PDB entry 8JJ0 | electron microscopy, 4.50 A resolution (low resolution: residue-level contacts below are approximate; hydrogen-bond / salt-bridge calls are withheld) | chains E and F of the 6 polymer chains in the assembly

== Chain E ==
Molecule: Fab5F6 Heavy Chain
Organism: Homo sapiens
Sequence (256 residues; each row starts with the number of its first residue; numbers below 1 keep their minus sign (Met-18 is residue -18)):
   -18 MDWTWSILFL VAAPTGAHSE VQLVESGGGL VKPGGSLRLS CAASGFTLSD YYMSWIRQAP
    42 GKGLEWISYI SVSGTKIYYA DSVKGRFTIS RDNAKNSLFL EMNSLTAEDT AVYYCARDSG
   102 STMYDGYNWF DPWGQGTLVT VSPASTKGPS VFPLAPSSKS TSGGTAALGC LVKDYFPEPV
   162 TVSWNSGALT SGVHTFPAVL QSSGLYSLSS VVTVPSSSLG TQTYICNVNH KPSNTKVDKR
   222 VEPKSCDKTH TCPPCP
Not modelled in the structure: -18 to 0, 137-146, 225-237
Disulfides: Cys22-Cys96, Cys151-Cys207
Ligand contacts: N-acetylglucosamine (NAG; 2-acetamido-2-deoxy-beta-D-glucopyranose): Tyr33, Lys57, Tyr105, Asp106

== Chain F ==
Molecule: Fab5F6 Light Chain
Organism: Homo sapiens
Sequence (236 residues; each row starts with the number of its first residue; numbers below 1 keep their minus sign (Met-21 is residue -21)):
   -21 MDMRVPAQLL GLLLLWLRGA RCDIQMTQSP STLSASVGDR VTITCRASQS ISRWLAWYQQ
    39 KPGKAPKLLI SLASDLQTGV PSRFSGSGSG TEFTLTISSL QPDDFATYYC QQFDSYPLTF
    99 GPGTTVDIRR TVAAPSVFIF PPSDEQLKSG TASVVCLLNN FYPREAKVQW KVDNALQSGN
   159 SQESVTEQDS KDSTYSLSST LTLSKADYEK HKVYACEVTH QGLSSPVTKS FNRGEC
Not modelled in the structure: -21 to 0, 212-214
Disulfides: Cys23-Cys88, Cys134-Cys194

== Chain E / chain F interface ==
Residue-residue contacts - 67 pairs, chain E then chain F:
  Ile37(E) - Phe98(F)
  Gln39(E) - Gln38(F)
  Gln39(E) - Tyr87(F)
  Leu45(E) - Gln38(F)
  Leu45(E) - Tyr87(F)
  Leu45(E) - Phe98(F)
  Trp47(E) - Pro95(F)
  Trp47(E) - Leu96(F)
  Tyr50(E) - Tyr94(F)
  Tyr59(E) - Tyr94(F)
  Tyr95(E) - Ala43(F)
  Gly107(E) - Phe91(F)
  Tyr108(E) - Trp32(F)
  Tyr108(E) - Leu50(F)
  Tyr108(E) - Phe91(F)
  Asn109(E) - Phe91(F)
  Asn109(E) - Tyr94(F)
  Asn109(E) - Leu96(F)
  Trp110(E) - Tyr36(F)
  Trp110(E) - Leu46(F)
  Trp110(E) - Ser49(F)
  Trp110(E) - Leu50(F)
  Trp110(E) - Phe91(F)
  Phe111(E) - Tyr36(F)
  Phe111(E) - Leu46(F)
  Phe111(E) - Leu96(F)
  Asp112(E) - Leu46(F)
  Trp114(E) - Tyr36(F)
  Trp114(E) - Ala43(F)
  Trp114(E) - Pro44(F)
  Gly115(E) - Ala43(F)
  Phe133(E) - Gln124(F)
  Phe133(E) - Ser127(F)
  Phe133(E) - Thr129(F)
  Pro134(E) - Ser121(F)
  Pro134(E) - Glu123(F)
  Pro134(E) - Gln124(F)
  Leu135(E) - Phe118(F)
  Leu135(E) - Pro119(F)
  Leu135(E) - Gln124(F)
  Leu135(E) - Ser131(F)
  Leu135(E) - Val133(F)
  Ala136(E) - Phe118(F)
  Ala136(E) - Pro119(F)
  Ala147(E) - Phe116(F)
  Ala148(E) - Phe116(F)
  Ala148(E) - Phe118(F)
  Leu149(E) - Phe118(F)
  Leu152(E) - Gln124(F)
  Leu152(E) - Ser131(F)
  His175(E) - Ser174(F)
  Thr176(E) - Thr164(F)
  Phe177(E) - Ser162(F)
  Phe177(E) - Thr164(F)
  Phe177(E) - Ser174(F)
  Phe177(E) - Leu175(F)
  Phe177(E) - Ser176(F)
  Pro178(E) - Thr164(F)
  Val180(E) - Gln160(F)
  Ser190(E) - Ser176(F)
  Val192(E) - Phe118(F)
  Val192(E) - Leu135(F)
  Thr194(E) - Leu135(F)
  Thr194(E) - Asn137(F)
  Arg221(E) - Glu123(F)
  Glu223(E) - Ser121(F)
  Glu223(E) - Glu123(F)
Interface residues without a listed pair, chain E (34 interface residues in all): Lys154
Interface residues without a listed pair, chain F (40 interface residues in all): Ala34, Gln55, Gln89, Pro120, Asp122, Val163, Thr178, Thr180

== Summary ==
Chain E and chain F form an interface of 34 and 40 residues respectively. Bound to chain E:
N-acetylglucosamine.
Chain E is Fab5F6 Heavy Chain and chain F is Fab5F6 Light Chain, both from Homo sapiens; the structure,
Cryo-EM structure of GluN1-2A NMDAR in complex with human Fab5F6 in one fab bind conformation, was determined
by electron microscopy, deposited together with 8JIZ, 8JJ1 and 8JJ2.
